9J7V - chain A; structure by electron microscopy, 3.30 A resolution.

[Chain A]
Protein: Glucose-6-phosphatase catalytic subunit 1
From: Homo sapiens
Notes: EC 3.1.3.9
Reference sequence: P35575 (G6PC1_HUMAN); residue numbers follow UniProt; this construct covers 1-352
Chain sequence (352 residues; row label = number of the first residue in the row):
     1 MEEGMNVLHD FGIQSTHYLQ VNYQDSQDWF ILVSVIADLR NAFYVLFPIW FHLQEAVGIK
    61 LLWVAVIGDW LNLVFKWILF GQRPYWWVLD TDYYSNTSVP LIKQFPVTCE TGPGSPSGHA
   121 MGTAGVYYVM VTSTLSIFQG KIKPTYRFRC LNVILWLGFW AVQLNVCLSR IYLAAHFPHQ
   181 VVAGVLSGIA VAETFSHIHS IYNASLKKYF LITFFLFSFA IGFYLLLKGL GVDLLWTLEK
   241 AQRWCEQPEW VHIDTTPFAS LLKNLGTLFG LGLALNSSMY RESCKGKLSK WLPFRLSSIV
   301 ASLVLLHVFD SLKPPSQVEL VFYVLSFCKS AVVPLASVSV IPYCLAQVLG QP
Disulfide bonds: Cys109-Cys245

[In short]
Chain A is Glucose-6-phosphatase catalytic subunit 1 (Homo sapiens); the structure, Human G6PC1 in apo state,
was determined by electron microscopy, deposited together with 9J7U.
